4YFB - chains A and C of the 6 polymer chains in the assembly; structure by X-ray diffraction, 1.75 A resolution.

# Chain A
Molecule: Protein related to penicillin acylase
Source organism: Acidovorax sp. MR-S7
Notes: fragment: alpha-chain
Reference sequence: A0A0A1VBK6 (A0A0A1VBK6_9BURK); residues 5-182 here correspond to UniProt positions 29-206 (UniProt number = residue number + 24)
Chain sequence (178 residues; row label = number of the first residue in the row):
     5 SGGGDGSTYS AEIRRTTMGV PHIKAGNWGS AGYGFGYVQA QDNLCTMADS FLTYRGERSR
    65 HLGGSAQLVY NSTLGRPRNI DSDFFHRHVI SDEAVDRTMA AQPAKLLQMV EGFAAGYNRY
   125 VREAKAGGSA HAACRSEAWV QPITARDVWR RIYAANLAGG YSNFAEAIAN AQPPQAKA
Unresolved in the structure: 5-10, 179-182
Disulfides: C49-C138

# Chain C
Molecule: Protein related to penicillin acylase
Source organism: Acidovorax sp. MR-S7
Notes: fragment: beta-chain
Reference sequence: A0A0A1VBK6 (A0A0A1VBK6_9BURK); residues 1-573 here correspond to UniProt positions 234-806 (UniProt number = residue number + 233)
Chain sequence (581 residues; each row starts with the number of its first residue):
     1 SNMYGFGTAA TGEGSGVLFG NPHWYWKGPD RFYQAQLTID GEANVSGVSF LGLPVIQIGF
    61 NDSVAWSHTV STARRFGFFQ LSLVQGEPTS YLRDGVPVKM KPATITVPSR NADGSVSDVT
   121 RTLYHSEFGP LVNLAGLNPA LAWSQGTAFA IRDINGENFR TLRTWMRWNQ AKSLDEFIAI
   181 QKEEASIPWV NTVAVGRGSA KAWYADIGAV PNVSPAQTAA CTTPFGMAVG QALPNVPFFD
   241 GSRSECDWLT DADSVQKGAV GVSRMPSLQR DDYVGNMNDS YWLANVHAPL TGYPAIFGPA
   301 GTSAQTLRTR MGHTMALERL AGTDGYAGNK ATSAVVREMV LGSRVFSAER FKDEVLDLIC
   361 TPAQWTVNGA AVDAAQACAV LAAWDNRGRK DSRGSHLWDE FWSRVPTASL FTVPFSAADP
   421 LNTPRGINAA AADALRQAMA TAIARVGQSG YALDAPRGEV LYATRGGTRL PLYGGCGAMG
   481 YFTITCSEND ITQGGYSMDG QPNASNSYMQ VVSFPASGVQ AHTFLTFSLS DDPASPHHGD
   541 YTKAYSAGQW LRVPFTEAEI TGNADYRTAT VKELEHHHHH H
Unresolved in the structure: 576-581
Construct notes: expression tag (574-581)
Disulfides: C221-C246, C360-C378, C476-C486
Residues lining bound ligands: 2-phenylacetic acid (PAC): S1, P22, H23, W24, F32, F50, Q57, I58, H68, T69, V70, W165, W189, V190
What the authors report for this chain:
  - binding site for 2-phenylacetic acid: W24, F32, F50, Q57, I58, H68, V70, W165, W189, V190

# Interface between chain A and chain C
Pairs across the interface (214):
  S11(A) - L574(C)
  S11(A) - E575(C)  hydrogen bond (backbone-backbone)
  T12(A) - E573(C)
  T12(A) - L574(C)
  T12(A) - E575(C)
  Y13(A) - K572(C)
  Y13(A) - E573(C)  hydrogen bond (backbone-backbone)
  Y13(A) - E575(C)
  S14(A) - T570(C)
  S14(A) - V571(C)
  S14(A) - K572(C)  hydrogen bond
  A15(A) - T570(C)
  A15(A) - V571(C)  hydrogen bond (backbone-backbone)
  E16(A) - T568(C)  hydrogen bond
  E16(A) - A569(C)
  E16(A) - T570(C)
  I17(A) - R567(C)
  I17(A) - T568(C)
  I17(A) - A569(C)  hydrogen bond (backbone-backbone)
  I17(A) - V571(C)  hydrophobic
  R18(A) - T38(C)
  R18(A) - E557(C)  salt bridge
  R18(A) - I560(C)
  R18(A) - Y566(C)
  R18(A) - R567(C)
  R18(A) - T568(C)
  R19(A) - Y33(C)
  R19(A) - L529(C)
  R19(A) - D565(C)
  R19(A) - Y566(C)
  R19(A) - R567(C)  hydrogen bond (backbone-backbone)
  T20(A) - P554(C)
  T20(A) - I560(C)
  T20(A) - N563(C)
  T21(A) - L551(C)
  T21(A) - N563(C)  hydrogen bond
  T21(A) - D565(C)  hydrogen bond
  M22(A) - L529(C)
  M22(A) - H537(C)  hydrogen bond (backbone-side chain)
  M22(A) - D540(C)
  M22(A) - Y541(C)  hydrophobic
  M22(A) - A544(C)  hydrophobic
  M22(A) - L551(C)  hydrophobic
  G23(A) - L529(C)
  G23(A) - H537(C)  hydrogen bond (backbone-side chain)
  V24(A) - Q34(C)
  P25(A) - Y33(C)
  P25(A) - Q34(C)
  P25(A) - A35(C)
  P25(A) - Q36(C)  hydrogen bond (backbone-backbone)
  P25(A) - L529(C)
  H26(A) - Q36(C)  hydrogen bond
  H26(A) - P554(C)
  H26(A) - I560(C)
  I27(A) - Q36(C)  hydrogen bond (backbone-backbone)
  I27(A) - L37(C)
  I27(A) - T38(C)  hydrogen bond (backbone-backbone)
  K28(A) - T38(C)
  K28(A) - E557(C)  salt bridge
  A29(A) - T38(C)  hydrogen bond (backbone-backbone)
  A29(A) - I39(C)
  A29(A) - D40(C)  hydrogen bond (backbone-backbone)
  G30(A) - D40(C)
  N31(A) - I39(C)
  W32(A) - I39(C)  hydrophobic
  W32(A) - E42(C)  hydrogen bond
  W32(A) - M166(C)  hydrophobic
  W32(A) - Q170(C)
  A35(A) - I39(C)  hydrophobic
  Y37(A) - V571(C)
  Y37(A) - K572(C)
  Y37(A) - E573(C)  hydrogen bond
  F39(A) - Y33(C)  hydrophobic
  F39(A) - A35(C)  hydrophobic
  F39(A) - L37(C)  hydrophobic
  F39(A) - S49(C)
  F39(A) - L53(C)
  F39(A) - P54(C)
  V42(A) - Y33(C)  hydrogen bond (backbone-side chain)
  Q43(A) - Y33(C)
  Q43(A) - L51(C)
  Q43(A) - G52(C)  hydrogen bond (side chain-backbone)
  Q43(A) - L53(C)  hydrogen bond (side chain-backbone)
  D46(A) - Y33(C)  hydrogen bond
  D46(A) - L529(C)
  D46(A) - S530(C)  hydrogen bond (backbone-side chain)
  D46(A) - D531(C)  hydrogen bond (backbone-backbone)
  N47(A) - R31(C)  hydrogen bond
  N47(A) - Y33(C)
  N47(A) - L51(C)
  N47(A) - L529(C)  hydrogen bond (side chain-backbone)
  N47(A) - S530(C)
  N47(A) - D531(C)  hydrogen bond (side chain-backbone)
  C49(A) - D531(C)
  T50(A) - G28(C)
  T50(A) - P29(C)
  T50(A) - L51(C)
  T50(A) - D531(C)  hydrogen bond
  M51(A) - G52(C)
  S54(A) - P29(C)
  Y58(A) - P29(C)
  S63(A) - P108(C)
  S63(A) - S109(C)
  S63(A) - R110(C)  hydrogen bond (backbone-backbone)
  R64(A) - P108(C)  hydrogen bond (backbone-backbone)
  R64(A) - R110(C)
  H65(A) - R110(C)
  G67(A) - R110(C)
  G68(A) - S109(C)  hydrogen bond (backbone-side chain)
  V73(A) - Q501(C)  hydrogen bond (backbone-side chain)
  Y74(A) - G28(C)
  Y74(A) - Q501(C)
  N75(A) - Y25(C)
  N75(A) - K27(C)
  N75(A) - Q501(C)  hydrogen bond (backbone-side chain)
  S76(A) - Y25(C)  hydrogen bond (backbone-side chain)
  S76(A) - D30(C)
  T77(A) - W24(C)
  T77(A) - Y25(C)  hydrogen bond (backbone-side chain)
  T77(A) - D30(C)  hydrogen bond
  I84(A) - V107(C)  hydrophobic
  I84(A) - V119(C)  hydrophobic
  I84(A) - R121(C)
  D85(A) - R121(C)  salt bridge
  D87(A) - V107(C)
  F88(A) - I105(C)
  F88(A) - V107(C)  hydrophobic
  F88(A) - V119(C)
  F88(A) - R121(C)
  R91(A) - I105(C)
  R91(A) - T106(C)  hydrogen bond (side chain-backbone)
  R91(A) - V107(C)
  R91(A) - P108(C)
  H92(A) - I105(C)
  H92(A) - L123(C)
  H92(A) - Y124(C)  hydrogen bond (side chain-backbone)
  H92(A) - H125(C)
  R101(A) - E157(C)  salt bridge
  R101(A) - F159(C)
  T102(A) - F159(C)
  A105(A) - F159(C)  hydrophobic
  A105(A) - R163(C)
  Q106(A) - F159(C)  hydrogen bond (side chain-backbone)
  K109(A) - E42(C)  salt bridge
  K109(A) - M166(C)
  L110(A) - L162(C)  hydrophobic
  L110(A) - R163(C)
  L110(A) - M166(C)  hydrophobic
  M113(A) - L37(C)  hydrophobic
  M113(A) - P54(C)
  M113(A) - V55(C)  hydrophobic
  V114(A) - P54(C)  hydrophobic
  F117(A) - G52(C)
  F117(A) - L53(C)
  F117(A) - P54(C)  hydrophobic
  A119(A) - E573(C)
  R123(A) - V571(C)
  R123(A) - K572(C)  hydrogen bond (side chain-backbone)
  R123(A) - E573(C)
  R126(A) - E573(C)  salt bridge
  A134(A) - D532(C)
  H135(A) - D532(C)  salt bridge
  V152(A) - G52(C)
  W153(A) - L162(C)  hydrophobic
  R155(A) - P29(C)  hydrogen bond (side chain-backbone)
  R155(A) - D30(C)  salt bridge
  R155(A) - F50(C)
  R155(A) - L51(C)  hydrogen bond (side chain-backbone)
  R155(A) - G52(C)
  R155(A) - L53(C)
  I156(A) - L53(C)  hydrophobic
  I156(A) - L162(C)  hydrophobic
  Y157(A) - G156(C)  hydrogen bond (side chain-backbone)
  Y157(A) - F159(C)  hydrophobic
  A159(A) - W189(C)  hydrogen bond (backbone-side chain)
  N160(A) - N155(C)  hydrogen bond (side chain-backbone)
  N160(A) - N158(C)  hydrogen bond (side chain-backbone)
  N160(A) - T161(C)  hydrogen bond
  N160(A) - W189(C)
  L161(A) - D153(C)
  A162(A) - W189(C)
  G163(A) - F76(C)
  G163(A) - W189(C)
  G164(A) - F76(C)
  G164(A) - D153(C)  hydrogen bond (backbone-side chain)
  Y165(A) - G129(C)
  Y165(A) - P130(C)
  Y165(A) - I151(C)
  Y165(A) - R152(C)
  Y165(A) - D153(C)  hydrogen bond (backbone-side chain)
  F168(A) - F76(C)  hydrophobic
  F168(A) - F78(C)  hydrophobic
  F168(A) - I151(C)  hydrophobic
  A171(A) - V132(C)  hydrophobic
  A171(A) - N133(C)  hydrogen bond (backbone-backbone)
  I172(A) - L131(C)
  I172(A) - V132(C)  hydrophobic
  A173(A) - R121(C)  hydrogen bond (backbone-side chain)
  A173(A) - L123(C)
  N174(A) - R121(C)
  N174(A) - N133(C)  hydrogen bond (backbone-side chain)
  A175(A) - L123(C)
  A175(A) - L131(C)
  A175(A) - V132(C)
  A175(A) - N133(C)
  A175(A) - W143(C)
  Q176(A) - W143(C)
  P177(A) - T89(C)
  P177(A) - Y124(C)
  P177(A) - W143(C)
  P178(A) - P88(C)
  P178(A) - W143(C)
  P178(A) - S144(C)
  P178(A) - Q145(C)
Interface residues without a listed pair, chain A (93 interface residues in all): Y41, L48, G60, R80, R82, V93, P107, S133
Interface residues without a listed pair, chain C (95 interface residues in all): A43, I56, R75, A103, T120, T122, F128, P188, A534, V553

# Summary
93 residues of chain A and 95 residues of chain C are in contact, with 53 hydrogen bonds and 8 salt bridges.
Among the polar pairs are R18(A)-E557(C), K28(A)-E557(C) and D85(A)-R121(C). Bound to chain C: 2-phenylacetic
acid. The paper reports a binding site for 2-phenylacetic acid at W24(C), F32(C) and F50(C) among others.
Chain A is Protein related to penicillin acylase and chain C is Protein related to penicillin acylase, both
from Acidovorax sp. MR-S7; the structure, Structure of N-acylhomoserine lactone acylase MacQ in complex with
phenylacetic acid, was determined by X-ray diffraction (same publication as 5C9I, 4YF9 and 4YFA).
